PDB entry 8C5Y | electron microscopy, 3.35 A resolution | chains C and I of the 12 polymer chains in the assembly

== Chain C (and I) ==
Name: RPA14 subunit of the hetero-oligomeric complex involved in homologous recombination
From: Pyrococcus abyssi
Notes: chain I of this document is another copy of the same molecule, construct and numbering; everything in this record applies to it too
UniProtKB: Q9V1Z0 (Q9V1Z0_PYRAB); residues 6-117 here = UniProt positions 6-117
Chain sequence (112 residues; row label = number of the first residue in the row):
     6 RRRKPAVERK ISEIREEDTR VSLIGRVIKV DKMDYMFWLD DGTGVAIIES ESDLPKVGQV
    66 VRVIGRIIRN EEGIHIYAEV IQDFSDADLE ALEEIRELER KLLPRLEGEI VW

== Chain C / chain I interface ==
Contacting residue pairs (12):
  R6(C) - D39(I)
  R6(C) - M41(I)
  R6(C) - W43(I)
  R6(C) - I52(I)
  D39(C) - R6(I)
  E54(C) - R71(I)  salt bridge
  R71(C) - E54(I)  salt bridge
  I73(C) - R71(I)
  E77(C) - T24(I)
  Y82(C) - R71(I)
  Y82(C) - E84(I)  hydrogen bond
  E84(C) - Y82(I)
Interface residues without a listed pair, chain C (11 interface residues in all): T24, E76, H80
Interface residues without a listed pair, chain I (13 interface residues in all): E21, I73, E77

== In short ==
The interface between chain C and chain I involves 11 residues on one side and 13 on the other, with 1
hydrogen bond and 2 salt bridges. Among the polar pairs are E54(C)-R71(I) and Y82(C)-E84(I).
Both chains are RPA14 subunit of the hetero-oligomeric complex involved in homologous recombination
(Pyrococcus abyssi). Entry 8C5Y (RPA tetrameric supercomplex from Pyrococcus abyssi) was determined by
electron microscopy (same publication as 8AAJ, 8AAS, 8C5Z, 8OEJ and 8OEL).
